PDB entry 8ADL | electron microscopy, 2.95 A resolution | chains Q and T of the 22 polymer chains in the assembly

# Chain Q
Name: Maintenance of telomere capping protein 5
Organism: Saccharomyces cerevisiae
Reference sequence: Q03897 (WDR59_YEAST); residues 1-1148 here = UniProt positions 1-1148
Chain sequence (1148 residues; row label = number of the first residue in the row):
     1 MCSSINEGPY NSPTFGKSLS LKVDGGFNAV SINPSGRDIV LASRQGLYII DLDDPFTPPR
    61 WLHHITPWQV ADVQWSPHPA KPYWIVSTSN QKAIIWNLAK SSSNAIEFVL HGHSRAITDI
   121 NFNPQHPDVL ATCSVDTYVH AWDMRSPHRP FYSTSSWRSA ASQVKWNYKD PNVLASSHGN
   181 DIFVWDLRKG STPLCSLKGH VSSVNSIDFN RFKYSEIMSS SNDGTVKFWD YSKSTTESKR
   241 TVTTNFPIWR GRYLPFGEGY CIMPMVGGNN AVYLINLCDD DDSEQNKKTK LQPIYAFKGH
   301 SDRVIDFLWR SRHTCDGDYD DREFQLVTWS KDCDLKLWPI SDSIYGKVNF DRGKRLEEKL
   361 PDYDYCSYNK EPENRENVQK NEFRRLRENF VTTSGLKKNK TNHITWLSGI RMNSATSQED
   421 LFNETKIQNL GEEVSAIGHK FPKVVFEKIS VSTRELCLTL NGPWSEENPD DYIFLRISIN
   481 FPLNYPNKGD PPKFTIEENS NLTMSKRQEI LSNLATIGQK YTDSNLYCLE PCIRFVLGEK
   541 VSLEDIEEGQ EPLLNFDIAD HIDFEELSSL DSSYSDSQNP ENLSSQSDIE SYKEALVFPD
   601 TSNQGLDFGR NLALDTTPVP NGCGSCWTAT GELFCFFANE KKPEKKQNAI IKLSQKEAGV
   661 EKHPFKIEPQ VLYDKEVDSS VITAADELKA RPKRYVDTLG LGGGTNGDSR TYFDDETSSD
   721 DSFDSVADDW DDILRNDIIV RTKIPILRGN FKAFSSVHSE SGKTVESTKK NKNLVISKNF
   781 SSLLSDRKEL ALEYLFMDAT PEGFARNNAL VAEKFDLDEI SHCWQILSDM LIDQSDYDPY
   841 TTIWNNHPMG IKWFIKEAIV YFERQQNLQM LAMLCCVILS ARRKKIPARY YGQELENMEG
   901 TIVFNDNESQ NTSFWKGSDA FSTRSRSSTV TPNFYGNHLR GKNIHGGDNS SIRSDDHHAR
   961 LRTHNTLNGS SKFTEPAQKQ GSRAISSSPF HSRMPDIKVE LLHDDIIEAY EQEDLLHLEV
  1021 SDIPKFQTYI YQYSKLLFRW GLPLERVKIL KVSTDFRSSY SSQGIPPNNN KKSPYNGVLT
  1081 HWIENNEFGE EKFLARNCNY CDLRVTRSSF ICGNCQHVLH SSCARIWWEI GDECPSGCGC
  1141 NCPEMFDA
Not modelled in the structure: 1-7, 281-285, 375-382, 397-399, 414-426, 540-615, 640-771, 884-993, 1062-1072, 1148
Metal / ion sites: Zn2+ site 1: Cys1098, Cys1101, His1120, Cys1123; Zn2+ site 2: Cys1112, Cys1115, Cys1140, Cys1142; Zn2+ site 3: Cys1115, His1117, Cys1134, Cys1138
Swiss-Prot annotation at these positions:
  - modified residue: Ser759 (Phosphoserine)

# Chain T
Name: Nitrogen permease regulator 2
Organism: Saccharomyces cerevisiae
Reference sequence: P39923 (NPR2_YEAST); residues 1-615 here = UniProt positions 1-615
Chain sequence (615 residues; row label = number of the first residue in the row):
     1 MLSYFQGFVP IHTIFYSVFH PTEGSKIKYE FPPNNLKNHG INFNTFKNYI IPKPILCHKL
    61 ITFKYGTYRI VCYPVTINSP IYARNFFSFN FVFVFPYDCE TSPYEPAITR LGKMFKVLEE
   121 QNQLLSKSER DPVFFDLKVL ENSTTTPSTA GPSSTPNPSS NTTPTHPTSE KDTKDMRSSR
   181 YSDLIKDLGL PQSAFSIQDL LMRIFQDLNN YSECLIPIDE GNAVDIKIFP LLRPPTTCVS
   241 LEDVPLSSVN LKKIIDVNWD PTMMSIVPYI DGLNSIAKIS KLSNSDPGLV IECIRHLIYY
   301 KCVTLSDIFQ FSNIYAPSSL IRNFLTDPLM ASDCQSYVTF PEVSKISNLP LNKSLGSGDQ
   361 DSPSFSVRRK SKSSSIPSNP DSRTTSFSST SRVSQNSSLN SSFSSIYKDW RQSQTSCSSS
   421 NIHVINNRNR FLPTRSCLFD LYRSLSQGQT LKTWYESKYM ILKENNIDIR RFITFGLEKR
   481 IIYRCYSFPV MINAGSREPK EMTPIITKDL VNNDKLLEKR NHNHLLSATG SRNTAQSGNL
   541 KPERPSKVSF EMQRVSSLAT GKSTMPKLSD EEEGILEESI RNAETFDKIC VLLSKPKLEV
   601 ESYLNELGEF KVINS
Not modelled in the structure: 1-6, 137-194, 354-430, 493-564
Swiss-Prot annotation at these positions:
  - modified residue: Ser362 (Phosphoserine)
From the paper describing this entry:
  - catalytic residues: Arg84
  - mutagenesis - R84A: decreased catalytic activity

# Interface between chain Q and chain T
Pairs across the interface (60; chain Q residue first):
  Asn28(Q) - Asn210(T)  hydrogen bond
  Arg44(Q) - Gly7(T)
  Arg44(Q) - Phe8(T)  hydrogen bond (side chain-backbone)
  Pro67(Q) - Gly7(T)
  Pro67(Q) - Phe8(T)
  Pro67(Q) - Pro230(T)  hydrophobic
  Trp68(Q) - Phe8(T)
  Trp68(Q) - Ser212(T)
  Trp68(Q) - Lys227(T)
  Trp68(Q) - Ile228(T)  hydrogen bond (side chain-backbone)
  Trp68(Q) - Phe229(T)  hydrophobic
  Gln69(Q) - Asn209(T)
  Gln69(Q) - Asn210(T)
  Gln69(Q) - Ser212(T)
  Val70(Q) - Asn210(T)
  Ala71(Q) - Tyr211(T)  hydrophobic
  Asn90(Q) - Glu213(T)
  Asn90(Q) - Lys227(T)
  Arg115(Q) - Glu213(T)  salt bridge
  Arg115(Q) - Cys214(T)  hydrogen bond (side chain-backbone)
  Arg115(Q) - Ile226(T)
  Ala116(Q) - Glu213(T)  hydrogen bond (backbone-side chain)
  Thr118(Q) - Tyr211(T)
  Val135(Q) - Glu213(T)
  Val135(Q) - Cys214(T)
  Val135(Q) - Leu215(T)
  Thr137(Q) - Leu215(T)
  Arg158(Q) - Leu215(T)
  Arg158(Q) - Pro217(T)
  Arg158(Q) - Glu220(T)  hydrogen bond (side chain-backbone)
  Ser159(Q) - Arg203(T)
  Ser159(Q) - Pro217(T)
  Ala160(Q) - Leu215(T)
  Gly179(Q) - Arg203(T)
  Ser202(Q) - Asp199(T)  hydrogen bond
  Ser203(Q) - Asp199(T)  hydrogen bond
  Ser203(Q) - Arg203(T)  hydrogen bond
  Asn222(Q) - Asp199(T)  hydrogen bond
  Asn222(Q) - Met202(T)
  Trp249(Q) - Gln206(T)
  Trp249(Q) - Asn210(T)
  Met265(Q) - Gln206(T)
  Val266(Q) - Phe31(T)  hydrophobic
  Val266(Q) - Pro32(T)  hydrophobic
  Arg303(Q) - Gln206(T)
  Phe383(Q) - Leu432(T)
  Arg384(Q) - Phe431(T)
  Arg384(Q) - Leu432(T)  hydrogen bond (backbone-backbone)
  Arg385(Q) - Ser332(T)  hydrogen bond (side chain-backbone)
  Arg385(Q) - Ser336(T)  hydrogen bond
  Arg385(Q) - Leu432(T)
  Glu388(Q) - Gln335(T)
  Glu388(Q) - Thr434(T)  hydrogen bond
  Glu388(Q) - Arg435(T)  salt bridge
  Phe390(Q) - Phe324(T)
  Phe390(Q) - Leu325(T)  hydrophobic
  Phe390(Q) - Arg435(T)
  Phe390(Q) - Ser436(T)
  Val391(Q) - Leu325(T)
  Leu396(Q) - Leu325(T)
Interface residues without a listed pair, chain Q (35 interface residues in all): Asp136, Asn180, Arg250, Leu386
Interface residues without a listed pair, chain T (41 interface residues in all): Pro33, Asp219, Asp225, Thr326, Ala331, Pro341, Glu342, Val343, Asn466

# Overview
35 residues of chain Q and 41 residues of chain T are in contact, with 14 hydrogen bonds and 2 salt bridges.
Among the polar pairs are Arg115(Q)-Glu213(T), Glu388(Q)-Arg435(T) and Asn28(Q)-Asn210(T). The Zn2+ site 1 is
built by Cys1098(Q), Cys1101(Q), His1120(Q) and Cys1123(Q). The paper reports the catalytic residue Arg84(T);
R84A of chain T reduces catalytic activity.
Here chain Q is Maintenance of telomere capping protein 5 and chain T is Nitrogen permease regulator 2, both
from Saccharomyces cerevisiae. Entry 8ADL (Cryo-EM structure of the SEA complex) was determined by electron
microscopy together with 8AE6 from the same study.
